PDB entry 6OM3 | X-ray diffraction, 3.30 A resolution | chains G and I of the 12 polymer chains in the assembly

[Chain G]
Molecule: Histone H2A
Organism: Xenopus laevis
Notes: engineered mutation(s): G99R, S123A
UniProt: Q6AZJ8 (Q6AZJ8_XENLA); residues 0-129 here correspond to UniProt positions 1-130 (UniProt number = residue number + 1)
Sequence (130 residues; each row starts with the number of its first residue; numbering starts at 0):
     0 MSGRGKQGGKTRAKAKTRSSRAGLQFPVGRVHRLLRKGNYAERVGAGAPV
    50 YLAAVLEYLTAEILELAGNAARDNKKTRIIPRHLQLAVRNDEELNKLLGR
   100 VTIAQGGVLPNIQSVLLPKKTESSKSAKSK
Unresolved in the structure: 0-11, 119-129

[Chain I]
Molecule: 146-nt DNA strand
Sequence (146 nucleotides; numbered 2 to 147; the number before each row is that of its first residue):
     2 TCGAGAATCCCGGTGCCGAGGCCGCTCAATTGGTCGTAGACAGCTCTAGC
    52 ACCGCTTAAACGCACGTACGGATTCTCCCCCGCGTTTTAACCGCCAAGGG
   102 GATTACTCCCTAGTCTCCAGGCACGTGTCAGATATATACATCCGAT

[How chain G and chain I interact]
Pairs across the interface (15):
  Ala-12(G) / DT32(I)  phosphate contact
  Ala-12(G) / DG33(I)  hydrogen bond to the phosphate
  Lys-13(G) / DT32(I)  phosphate contact
  Ala-14(G) / DT31(I)  phosphate contact
  Ala-14(G) / DT32(I)  phosphate contact
  Lys-15(G) / DT31(I)  hydrogen bond to the phosphate
  Lys-15(G) / DT32(I)  hydrogen bond to the phosphate
  Thr-16(G) / DT31(I)  phosphate contact
  Arg-17(G) / DT31(I)  salt bridge to the phosphate
  Arg-20(G) / DT32(I)  salt bridge to the phosphate
  Gly-28(G) / DA30(I)  phosphate contact
  Gly-28(G) / DT31(I)  phosphate contact
  Arg-29(G) / DA30(I)  phosphate contact
  Arg-32(G) / DA30(I)  salt bridge to the phosphate
  Arg-77(G) / DA20(I)  sugar contact
Other interface residues (no listed pair), chain G (12 interface residues in all): Arg-42
Other interface residues (no listed pair), chain I (8 interface residues in all): DA29, DG37, DA39

[In short]
The interface between chain G and chain I involves 12 residues on one side and 8 on the other; the contacts
include 3 hydrogen bonds and 3 salt bridges. Polar contacts include Ala-12(G)/DG33(I), Lys-15(G)/DT31(I) and
Lys-15(G)/DT32(I).
Chain G is Histone H2A (Xenopus laevis) and chain I is a 146-nt DNA strand; the structure, Crystal structure
of the Orc1 BAH domain in complex with a nucleosome core particle, was determined by X-ray diffraction.
